2KAU - chains A and C of the 3 polymer chains in the assembly; structure by X-ray diffraction, 2.00 A resolution.

== Chain A ==
Name: Urease (gamma chain)
Source organism: Klebsiella aerogenes
Notes: EC 3.5.1.5
UniProtKB: P18316 (URE3_KLEAE); residues 1-100 here = UniProt positions 1-100
Sequence (100 residues; numbered 1 to 100; the number before each row is that of its first residue):
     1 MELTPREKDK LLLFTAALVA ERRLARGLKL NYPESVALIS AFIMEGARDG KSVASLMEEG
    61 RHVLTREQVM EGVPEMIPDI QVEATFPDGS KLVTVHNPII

== Chain C ==
Name: Urease (alpha chain)
Source organism: Klebsiella aerogenes
Notes: EC 3.5.1.5
UniProtKB: P18314 (URE1_KLEAE); residues 1-567 here = UniProt positions 1-567
Sequence (567 residues; numbered 1 to 567; the number before each row is that of its first residue):
     1 MSNISRQAYA DMFGPTVGDK VRLADTELWI EVEDDLTTYG EEVKFGGGKV IRDGMGQGQM
    61 LAADCVDLVL TNALIVDHWG IVKADIGVKD GRIFAIGKAG NPDIQPNVTI PIGAATEVIA
   121 AEGKIVTAGG IDTHIHWICP QQAEEALVSG VTTMVGGGTG PAAGTHATTC TPGPWYISRM
   181 LQAADSLPVN IGLLGKGNVS QPDALREQVA AGVIGLKIHE DWGATPAAID CALTVADEMD
   241 IQVALHSDTL NESGFVEDTL AAIGGRTIHT FHTEGAGGGH APDIITACAH PNILPSSTNP
   301 TLPYTLNTID EHLDMLMVCH HLDPDIAEDV AFAESRIRRE TIAAEDVLHD LGAFSLTSSD
   361 SQAMGRVGEV ILRTWQVAHR MKVQRGALAE ETGDNDNFRV KRYIAKYTIN PALTHGIAHE
   421 VGSIEVGKLA DLVVWSPAFF GVKPATVIKG GMIAIAPMGD INASIPTPQP VHYRPMFGAL
   481 GSARHHCRLT FLSQAAAANG VAERLNLRSA IAVVKGCRTV QKADMVHNSL QPNITVDAQT
   541 YEVRVDGELI TSEPADVLPM AQRYFLF
Disordered / not traced: 1
Modified / non-standard residues: Lys217 (lysine nz-carboxylic acid; KCX)
UniProt features mapped onto this chain:
  - active site: His320 (Proton donor)
  - binding site (Ni(2+)): His134, His136, Lys217, His246, His272, Asp360
  - binding site (substrate): His219
  - modified residue: Lys217 (N6-carboxylysine)
  - mutagenesis: His134 (H134A: Abrogates activity and reduces binding to nickel ions), His136 (H136A: Abrogates activity and reduces binding to nickel ions), Lys217 (K217A/C/E: Reduces activity 8000-fold and abrogates binding to nickel ions), His219 (H219A: Reduces activity 500-fold and increases KM 1000-fold. Resistant to inactivation by diethylpyrocarbonate and iodoacetamide; H219N/Q: Increases KM 100-fold; optimum pH is 6), Asp221 (D221A: Reduces activity 1000-fold and increases KM 10-fold; D221N: Reduces activity 50-fold), His246 (H246A: Abrogates activity and reduces binding to nickel ions), His312 (H312A: Enhances thermal stability above 50 degrees Celsius), Cys319 (C319A: Reduces activity 2-fold, but increases KM only 1.7-fold; optimum pH is 6.7. Reduces binding of nickel ions. Resistant to inactivation by iodoacetamide ...), His320 (H320A: Reduces activity 100000-fold, but increases KM only 3-fold; optimum pH is 6.75. Resistant to inactivation by diethylpyrocarbonate and iodoacetamide ...), Arg336 (R336Q: Reduces activity 10000-fold, but has no effect on KM)
Metal / ion sites: Ni2+ site 1: His134, His136, Lys217, Asp360; Ni2+ site 2: Lys217, His246, His272

== Chain A / chain C interface ==
Contacting residue pairs - 35 pairs, chain A then chain C:
  Arg6(A) with Asn462(C)
  Asp9(A) with Pro470(C); His472(C), salt bridge; Arg474(C), salt bridge
  Lys10(A) with Asp460(C), salt bridge; Gln469(C)
  Leu12(A) with Pro470(C), hydrophobic
  Val19(A) with Phe567(C), hydrophobic
  Arg23(A) with Leu566(C), hydrogen bond (side chain-backbone); Phe567(C)
  Asn31(A) with Gln562(C), hydrogen bond (side chain-backbone); Arg563(C); Phe565(C), hydrogen bond (side chain-backbone)
  Tyr32(A) with Phe439(C); Arg563(C), hydrogen bond (backbone-backbone)
  Pro33(A) with Arg563(C); Tyr564(C); Phe565(C); Leu566(C)
  Glu34(A) with Leu566(C)
  Val36(A) with Gln469(C)
  Ser40(A) with Gln469(C)
  Met70(A) with Gln562(C)
  Glu71(A) with Arg563(C), hydrogen bond (backbone-side chain)
  Met76(A) with Phe439(C), hydrophobic; Tyr564(C), hydrophobic
  Gln81(A) with Ile465(C); Thr467(C), hydrogen bond; Pro468(C); Gln469(C), hydrogen bond (backbone-backbone)
  Glu83(A) with Ala463(C); Ser464(C), hydrogen bond
  Leu92(A) with Ser464(C); Ile465(C), hydrophobic; Pro468(C), hydrophobic
Interface residues without a listed pair, chain A (23 interface residues in all): Leu13, Ala16, Val73, Val82, Ser90

== Summary ==
23 residues of chain A face 18 of chain C across their interface, with 8 hydrogen bonds and 3 salt bridges.
Polar pairs include Asp9(A)-His472(C), Asp9(A)-Arg474(C) and Lys10(A)-Asp460(C).
Chain A is Urease (gamma chain) and chain C is Urease (alpha chain), both from Klebsiella aerogenes; the
structure, The crystal structure of urease from klebsiella aerogenes at 2.2 angstroms resolution, was
determined by X-ray diffraction.
